PDB entry 5XSY | electron microscopy, 4.00 A resolution | chains A and B

# Chain A
Name: Sodium channel protein
Organism: Electrophorus electricus
Reference sequence: P02719 (SCNA_ELEEL); residue numbers follow UniProt; this construct covers 1-1820
Chain sequence (1820 residues; numbered 1 to 1820; the number before each row is that of its first residue):
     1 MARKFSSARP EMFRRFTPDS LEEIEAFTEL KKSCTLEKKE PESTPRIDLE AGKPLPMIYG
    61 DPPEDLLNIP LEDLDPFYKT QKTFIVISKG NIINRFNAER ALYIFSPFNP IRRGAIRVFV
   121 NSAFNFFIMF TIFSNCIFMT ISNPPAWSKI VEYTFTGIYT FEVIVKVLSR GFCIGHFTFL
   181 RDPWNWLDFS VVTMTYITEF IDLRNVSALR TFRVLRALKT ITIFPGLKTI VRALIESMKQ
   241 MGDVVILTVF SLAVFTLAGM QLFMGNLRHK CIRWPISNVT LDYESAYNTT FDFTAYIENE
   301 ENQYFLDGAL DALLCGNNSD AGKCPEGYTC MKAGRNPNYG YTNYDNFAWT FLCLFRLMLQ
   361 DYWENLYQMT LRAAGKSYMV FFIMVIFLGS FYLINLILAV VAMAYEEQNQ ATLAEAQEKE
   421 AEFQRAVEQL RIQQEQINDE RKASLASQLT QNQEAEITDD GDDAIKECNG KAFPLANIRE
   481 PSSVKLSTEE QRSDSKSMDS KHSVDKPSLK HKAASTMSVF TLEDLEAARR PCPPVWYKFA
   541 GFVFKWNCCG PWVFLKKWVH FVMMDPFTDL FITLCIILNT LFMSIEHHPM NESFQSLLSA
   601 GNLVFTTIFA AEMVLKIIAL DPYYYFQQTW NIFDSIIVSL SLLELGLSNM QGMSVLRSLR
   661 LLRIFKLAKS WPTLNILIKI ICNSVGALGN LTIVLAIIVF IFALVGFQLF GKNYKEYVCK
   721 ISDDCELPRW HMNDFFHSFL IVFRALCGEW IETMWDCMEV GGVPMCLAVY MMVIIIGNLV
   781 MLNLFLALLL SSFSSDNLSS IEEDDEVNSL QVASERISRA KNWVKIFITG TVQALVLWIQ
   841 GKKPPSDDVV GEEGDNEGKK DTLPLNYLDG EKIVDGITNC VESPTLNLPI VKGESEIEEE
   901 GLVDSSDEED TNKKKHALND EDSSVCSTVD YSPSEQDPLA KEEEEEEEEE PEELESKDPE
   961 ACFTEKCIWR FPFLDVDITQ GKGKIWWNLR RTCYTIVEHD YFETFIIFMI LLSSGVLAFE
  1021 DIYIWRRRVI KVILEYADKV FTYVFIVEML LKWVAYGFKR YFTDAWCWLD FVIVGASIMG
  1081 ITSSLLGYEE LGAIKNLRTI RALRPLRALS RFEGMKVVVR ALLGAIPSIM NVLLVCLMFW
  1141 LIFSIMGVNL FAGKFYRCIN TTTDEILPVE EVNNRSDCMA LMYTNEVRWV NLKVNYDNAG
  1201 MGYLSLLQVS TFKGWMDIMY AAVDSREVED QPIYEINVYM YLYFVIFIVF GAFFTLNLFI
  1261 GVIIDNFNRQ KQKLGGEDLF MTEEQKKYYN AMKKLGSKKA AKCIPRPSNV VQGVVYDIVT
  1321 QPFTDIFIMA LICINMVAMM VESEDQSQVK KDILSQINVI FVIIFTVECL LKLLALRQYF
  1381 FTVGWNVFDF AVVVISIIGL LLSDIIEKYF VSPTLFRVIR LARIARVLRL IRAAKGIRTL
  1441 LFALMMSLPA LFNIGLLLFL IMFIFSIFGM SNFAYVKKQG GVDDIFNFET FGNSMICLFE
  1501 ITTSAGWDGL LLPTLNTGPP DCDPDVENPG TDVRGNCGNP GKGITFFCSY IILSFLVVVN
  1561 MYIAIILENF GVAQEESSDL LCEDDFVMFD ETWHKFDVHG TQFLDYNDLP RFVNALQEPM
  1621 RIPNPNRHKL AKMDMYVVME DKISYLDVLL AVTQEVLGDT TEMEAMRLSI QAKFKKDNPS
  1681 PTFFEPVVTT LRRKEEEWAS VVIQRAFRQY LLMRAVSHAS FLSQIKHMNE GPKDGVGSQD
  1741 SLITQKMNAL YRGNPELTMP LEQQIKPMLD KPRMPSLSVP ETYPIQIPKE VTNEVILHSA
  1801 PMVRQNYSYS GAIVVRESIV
Unresolved in the structure: 1-109, 201-209, 432-546, 649-651, 794-982, 1086-1093, 1407-1411, 1579-1820
Disulfides: C271-C324, C315-C330, C719-C725, C757-C766, C1158-C1178, C1522-C1537
Glycans and other covalent adducts: glycan linked to N317; N-acetylglucosamine (NAG) linked to N1160, N1174
UniProt features mapped onto this chain:
  - region: V1172 to V1194 (Non-homologous region of repeat III), T1490 to A1505 (Non-homologous region of repeat IV)
  - glycosylation (N-linked (GlcNAc...) asparagine): N278, N288, N317, N591, N1160, N1174

# Chain B
Name: Voltage-gated sodium channel beta subunit 1
Organism: Electrophorus electricus
Reference sequence: A0A1L3MZ94 (A0A1L3MZ94_ELEEL); numbering as in UniProt (aligned over 1-209)
Chain sequence (209 residues; each row starts with the number of its first residue):
     1 MSAVQLLWMP VVLCVMQGRL SNGACVEVDS DTEAVVGHGF KLGCISCKMR GEVQASATVD
    61 WWFMAKGESE FSHIYSYIDM TGMVNDERFL DRLNWMGSKN TFDLQDGSIY ILNVTLNDTG
   121 TYRCYFDRTL TFNYYEFRTN INKTITLNVV PKATRGTASI LSEVMMYVSI IGLQLWLLVE
   181 MVYCYRKIAA AGEEALRESA AKPPLKLHP
Unresolved in the structure: 1-23, 196-209
Disulfides: C25-C47, C44-C124
Glycans and other covalent adducts: N-acetylglucosamine (NAG) linked to N113, N117

# Chain A / chain B interface
Contacting residue pairs (48):
  R273(A) - Y135(B)
  E301(A) - Y135(B)  hydrogen bond (backbone-side chain)
  Y304(A) - Y134(B)
  L313(A) - R50(B)
  K323(A) - R50(B)  hydrogen bond (backbone-side chain)
  C324(A) - M49(B)
  P325(A) - F132(B)  hydrophobic
  E326(A) - M49(B)
  E326(A) - R128(B)  salt bridge
  E326(A) - F132(B)
  E326(A) - T139(B)
  Y328(A) - Y135(B)
  I985(A) - Y185(B)
  N988(A) - A189(B)
  T992(A) - C184(B)
  I996(A) - E180(B)
  I1022(A) - A24(B)  hydrophobic
  I1022(A) - V26(B)  hydrophobic
  Y1023(A) - V26(B)  hydrophobic
  W1025(A) - V28(B)
  R1026(A) - V26(B)
  R1026(A) - E27(B)  salt bridge
  R1026(A) - V28(B)
  R1028(A) - D31(B)  salt bridge
  V1032(A) - A158(B)
  V1032(A) - S162(B)
  Y1036(A) - R155(B)
  Y1036(A) - S159(B)
  Y1036(A) - S162(B)
  Y1036(A) - E163(B)
  Y1036(A) - M166(B)
  V1040(A) - M166(B)  hydrophobic
  V1040(A) - I170(B)  hydrophobic
  Y1043(A) - Q174(B)  hydrogen bond
  V1047(A) - L177(B)  hydrophobic
  Y1475(A) - A24(B)
  D1484(A) - R50(B)  salt bridge
  E1489(A) - A24(B)
  N1528(A) - A24(B)
  P1529(A) - A24(B)
  P1529(A) - C25(B)
  P1529(A) - V26(B)  hydrogen bond (backbone-backbone)
  P1529(A) - I45(B)  hydrophobic
  P1529(A) - Q105(B)
  P1529(A) - D106(B)
  G1530(A) - V26(B)
  G1530(A) - I45(B)
  T1531(A) - V26(B)
Also at the interface, not in a pair above, chain A (39 interface residues in all): N302, G327, L989, F1005, K1039, V1044, L1051, K1478, E1527
Also at the interface, not in a pair above, chain B (35 interface residues in all): C47, K99, L130, F137, L173, M181

# Overview
39 residues of chain A face 35 of chain B across their interface, with 4 hydrogen bonds and 4 salt bridges.
Among the polar pairs are E326(A)-R128(B), R1026(A)-E27(B) and R1028(A)-D31(B). Covalently linked
N-acetylglucosamine: at N1160(A) and N1174(A). N-acetylglucosamine is covalently linked to N113(B) and
N117(B).
Here chain A is Sodium channel protein and chain B is Voltage-gated sodium channel beta subunit 1, both from
Electrophorus electricus. Entry 5XSY (Structure of the Nav1.4-beta1 complex from electric eel) was determined
by electron microscopy.
